1RQ5 - chain A; structure by X-ray diffraction, 2.40 A resolution.

[Chain A]
Molecule: Cellobiohydrolase
Organism: Clostridium thermocellum
Notes: EC 3.2.1.91
UniProtKB: Q59325 (Q59325_CLOTM); residues 208-813 here correspond to UniProt positions 2-607 (UniProt number = residue number - 206)
Amino-acid sequence (610 residues; row label = number of the first residue in the row):
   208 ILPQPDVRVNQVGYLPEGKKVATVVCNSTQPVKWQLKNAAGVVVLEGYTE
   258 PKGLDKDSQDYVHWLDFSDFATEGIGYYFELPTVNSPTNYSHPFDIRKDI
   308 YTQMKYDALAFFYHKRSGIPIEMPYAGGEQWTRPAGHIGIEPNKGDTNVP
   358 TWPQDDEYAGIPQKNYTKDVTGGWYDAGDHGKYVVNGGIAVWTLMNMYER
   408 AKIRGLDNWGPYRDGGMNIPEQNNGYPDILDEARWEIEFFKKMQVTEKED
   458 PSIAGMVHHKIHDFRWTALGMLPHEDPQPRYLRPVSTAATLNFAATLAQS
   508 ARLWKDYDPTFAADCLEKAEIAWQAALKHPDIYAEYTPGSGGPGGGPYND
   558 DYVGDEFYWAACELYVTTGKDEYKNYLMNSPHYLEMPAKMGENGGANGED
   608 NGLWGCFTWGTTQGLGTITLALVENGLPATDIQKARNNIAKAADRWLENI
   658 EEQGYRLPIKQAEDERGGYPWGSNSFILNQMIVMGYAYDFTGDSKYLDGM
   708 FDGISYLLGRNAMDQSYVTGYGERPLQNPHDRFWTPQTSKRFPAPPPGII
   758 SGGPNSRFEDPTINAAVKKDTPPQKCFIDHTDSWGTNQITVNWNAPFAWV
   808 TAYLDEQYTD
Unresolved in the structure: 599-604, 816-817
Differences from the reference sequence: engineered mutation Gln795 (Glu589 in Q59325)
Ion coordination: Ca2+ site 1: Asp421, Glu428, Asn431, Tyr433, Asp435, Asp438; Ca2+ site 2: Asp557, Tyr559, Asp562, Glu563, Gly617

[Summary]
Asp421, Glu428, Asn431, Tyr433, Asp435 and Asp438 form the Ca2+ site 1. The Ca2+ site 2 is built by Asp557,
Tyr559, Asp562, Glu563 and Gly617.
Chain A is Cellobiohydrolase (Clostridium thermocellum); the structure, Structural Basis for the Exocellulase
Activity of the Cellobiohydrolase CbhA from C. thermocellum, was determined by X-ray diffraction (same
publication as 1UT9).
